PDB entry 3BDM | X-ray diffraction, 2.70 A resolution | chains Z and 0 of the 28 polymer chains in the assembly

# Chain Z
Name: Proteasome component C5
Organism: Saccharomyces cerevisiae
Notes: EC 3.4.25.1
UniProt: P23724 (PSB1_YEAST); the construct lacks a stretch of the UniProt sequence and is renumbered around it, so the offset changes along the chain: -28 to -1 = UniProt 1-28; 1-70 = UniProt 29-98; 71-106 = UniProt 100-135; 107-144 = UniProt 138-175; 2 more segments
Chain sequence (241 residues; row label = number of the first residue in the row; note: 2 numbers in that range are skipped by the numbering (no residue carries them; nothing is unmodelled there); a row labelled like 10A-10B holds insertion residues (10A, then the next letters in order); numbers below 1 keep their minus sign (Met-28 is residue -28)):
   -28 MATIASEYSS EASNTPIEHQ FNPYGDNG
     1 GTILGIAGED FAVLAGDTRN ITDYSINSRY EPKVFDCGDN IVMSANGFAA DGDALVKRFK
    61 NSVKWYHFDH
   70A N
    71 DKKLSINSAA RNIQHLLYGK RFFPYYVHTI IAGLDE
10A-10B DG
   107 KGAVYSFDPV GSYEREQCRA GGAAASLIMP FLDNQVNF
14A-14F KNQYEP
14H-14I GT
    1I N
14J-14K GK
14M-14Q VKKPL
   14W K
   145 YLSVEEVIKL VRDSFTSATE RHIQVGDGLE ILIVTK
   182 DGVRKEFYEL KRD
Unresolved in the structure: -28 to -10
Residues lining bound ligands: Glidobactin A (GDT; (2E,4E)-N-[(2S,3R)-3-hydroxy-1-[[(3Z,5S,8S,10S)-10-hydroxy-5-methyl-2,7-dioxo-1,6-diazacyclododec-3-en-8-yl]amino]-1-ox obutan-2-yl]dodeca-2,4-dienamide): Pro94, Tyr96, Val97, His98, Asp114, Pro115, Val116, Ser118

# Chain 0
Name: Proteasome component PRE4
Organism: Saccharomyces cerevisiae
Notes: EC 3.4.25.1
UniProt: P30657 (PSB4_YEAST); the construct lacks a stretch of the UniProt sequence and is renumbered around it, so the offset changes along the chain: -41 to -1 = UniProt 1-41; 1-70 = UniProt 42-111; 74-92 = UniProt 120-138; 93-105 = UniProt 141-153; 3 more segments
Chain sequence (266 residues; numbered -41 to 211 plus 19 insertion-coded residues; 6 numbers in that range are skipped by the numbering (no residue carries them; nothing is unmodelled there); the number before each row is that of its first residue; a row labelled like 71B-71D holds insertion residues (71B, then the next letters in order); numbers below 1 keep their minus sign (Met-41 is residue -41)):
   -41 MNHDPFSWGR PADSTYGAYN TQIANAGASP MVNTQQPIVT G
     1 TSVISMKYDN GVIIAADNLG SYGSLLRFNG VERLIPVGDN TVVGISGDIS DMQHIERLLK
    61 DLVTENAYDN
   69A P
   69C L
   70A A
   71A D
    72 A
71B-71D EEA
    74 LEPSYIFEYL ATVMYQRRS
92A-92B KM
    93 NPLWNAIIVA GVQ
10A-10B SN
   106 GDQFLRYVNL LGVTYSSPTL ATGFGAHMAN PLLRKV
14A-14G VDRESDI
   144 PKTTVQVAEE AIVNAMRVLY YRDARSSRNF SLAIIDKN
   18A T
   183 GLTFKKNLQV ENMKWDFAKD IKGYGTQKI
Unresolved in the structure: -41 to -9

# Chain Z / chain 0 interface
Pairs across the interface - 41 pairs, chain Z then chain 0:
  Gln-9(Z) - Thr-8(0)  hydrogen bond
  Phe-8(Z) - Thr-8(0)
  Phe-8(Z) - Arg91(0)
  Phe-8(Z) - Met92B(0)
  Phe-8(Z) - Pro94(0)  hydrophobic
  Phe-8(Z) - Trp96(0)  hydrophobic
  Phe-8(Z) - Leu116(0)  hydrophobic
  Asn-7(Z) - Leu116(0)
  Pro-6(Z) - Arg91(0)  hydrogen bond (backbone-side chain)
  Pro-6(Z) - Met92B(0)  hydrophobic
  Pro-6(Z) - Leu116(0)
  Tyr-5(Z) - Arg91(0)
  Tyr-5(Z) - Leu116(0)
  Asn-2(Z) - Val118(0)
  Asn20(Z) - Tyr120(0)
  Ser25(Z) - His132(0)  hydrogen bond
  Ile26(Z) - Arg139(0)  hydrogen bond (backbone-side chain)
  Asn27(Z) - Tyr120(0)  hydrogen bond
  Asn27(Z) - Ser122(0)
  Ser28(Z) - Ser121(0)  hydrogen bond (side chain-backbone)
  Tyr30(Z) - Ser121(0)
  Glu31(Z) - Arg111(0)  salt bridge
  Glu31(Z) - Tyr120(0)
  Glu31(Z) - Ser121(0)  hydrogen bond (side chain-backbone)
  Phe48(Z) - Arg91(0)
  Phe48(Z) - Leu116(0)
  Phe48(Z) - Val118(0)  hydrophobic
  Ala50(Z) - Tyr88(0)  hydrophobic
  Ala50(Z) - Leu116(0)
  Ala50(Z) - Gly117(0)
  Ala50(Z) - Val118(0)
  Asp51(Z) - Tyr88(0)  hydrogen bond
  Asp51(Z) - Arg91(0)  salt bridge
  Asp53(Z) - Thr119(0)
  Ala54(Z) - Tyr88(0)  hydrophobic
  Lys57(Z) - Glu81(0)  salt bridge
  Phe93(Z) - Arg91(0)
  Phe93(Z) - Ser92(0)
  Glu190(Z) - Arg14C(0)  salt bridge
  Arg193(Z) - Asp14B(0)  salt bridge
  Arg193(Z) - Arg14C(0)
Other interface residues (no listed pair), chain Z (26 interface residues in all): Gly-4, Arg29, Ala49, Tyr95
Other interface residues (no listed pair), chain 0 (23 interface residues in all): Leu115, Leu125, Ala131

# Summary
26 residues of chain Z and 23 residues of chain 0 are in contact; the contacts include 8 hydrogen bonds and 5
salt bridges. Among the polar pairs are Glu31(Z)-Arg111(0), Asp51(Z)-Arg91(0) and Lys57(Z)-Glu81(0). Chain Z
binds Glidobactin A.
Chain Z is Proteasome component C5 and chain 0 is Proteasome component PRE4, both from Saccharomyces
cerevisiae; the structure, yeast 20S proteasome:glidobactin A-complex, was determined by X-ray diffraction
(same publication as 2ZCY).
